4LSX - chains A and C; structure by X-ray diffraction, 3.30 A resolution.

== Chain A ==
Molecule: Protein BRASSINOSTEROID INSENSITIVE 1
From: Arabidopsis thaliana
Notes: fragment: receptor ectodomain/LRR-domain
Reference sequence: O22476 (BRI1_ARATH); residue numbers follow UniProt; this construct covers 29-788
Amino-acid sequence (774 residues; each row starts with the number of its first residue):
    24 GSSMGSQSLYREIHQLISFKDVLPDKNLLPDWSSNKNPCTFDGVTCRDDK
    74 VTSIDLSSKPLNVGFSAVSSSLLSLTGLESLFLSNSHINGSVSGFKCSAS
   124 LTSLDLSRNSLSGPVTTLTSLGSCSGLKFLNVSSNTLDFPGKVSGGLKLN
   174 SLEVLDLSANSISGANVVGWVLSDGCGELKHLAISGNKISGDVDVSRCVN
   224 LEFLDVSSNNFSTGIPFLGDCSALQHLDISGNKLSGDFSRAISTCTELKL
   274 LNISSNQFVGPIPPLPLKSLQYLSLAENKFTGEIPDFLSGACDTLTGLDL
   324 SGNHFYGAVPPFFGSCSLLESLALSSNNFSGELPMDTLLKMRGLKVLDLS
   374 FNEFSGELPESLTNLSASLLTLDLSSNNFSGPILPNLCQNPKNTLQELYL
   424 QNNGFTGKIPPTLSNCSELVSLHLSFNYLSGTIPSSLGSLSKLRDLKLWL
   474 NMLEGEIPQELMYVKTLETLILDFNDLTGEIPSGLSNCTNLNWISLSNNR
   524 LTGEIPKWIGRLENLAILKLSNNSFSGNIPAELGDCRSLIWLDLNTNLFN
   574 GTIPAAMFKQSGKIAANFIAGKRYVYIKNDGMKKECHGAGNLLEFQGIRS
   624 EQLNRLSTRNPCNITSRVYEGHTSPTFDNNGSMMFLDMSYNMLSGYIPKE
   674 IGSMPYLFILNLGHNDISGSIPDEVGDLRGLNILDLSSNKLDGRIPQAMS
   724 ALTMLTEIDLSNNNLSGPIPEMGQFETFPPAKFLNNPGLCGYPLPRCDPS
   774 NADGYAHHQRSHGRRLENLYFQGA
Disordered / not traced: 24-30, 771-797
Sequence notes: expression tag (24-28, 789-797); engineered mutation Glu643 (Gly in O22476)
Disulfides: Cys62-Cys69, Cys120-Cys147, Cys199-Cys221, Cys244-Cys268, Cys315-Cys339, Cys411-Cys439, Cys609-Cys635, Cys763-Cys770
Covalent attachments: N-acetylglucosamine (NAG) linked to Asn112, Asn154, Asn275, Asn573; glycan linked to Asn545
Small-molecule neighbours: Brassinolide (BLD): Ile540, Ile563, Trp564, Tyr597, Tyr599, Lys601, Leu615, Tyr642, His645, Thr646, Ser647, Pro648, Met657, Phe681, Ile682, Asn705, Ile706, Thr729
Curated features (UniProtKB/Swiss-Prot):
  - region (SERK1 binding): Arg640 to Tyr642, Thr726 to Thr729, Gly746 to Thr750
  - motif: Cys62 to Cys69 (Cys pair 1), Cys763 to Cys770 (Cys pair 2)
  - binding site (brassinolide): Tyr597, Tyr642, Ser647, Asn705
  - site (Interacts with SERK1): Asn705, Tyr765
  - glycosylation (N-linked (GlcNAc...) asparagine): Asn112, Asn154, Asn233, Asn275, Asn351, Asn387, Asn401, Asn438, Asn510, Asn545, Asn573, Asn636, Asn653, Asn737
  - mutagenesis: Cys69 (C69Y: In bri1-5; brassinosteroid-insensitive semi-dwarf mutant), Gly611 (G611E: In bri1-113; brassinosteroid-insensitive semi-dwarf mutant), Gly613 (G613S: In bri1-7; brassinosteroid-insensitive semi-dwarf mutant), Gly644 (G644D: In bri1-6; brassinosteroid-insensitive semi-dwarf mutant), Ser662 (S662F: In bri1-9; brassinosteroid-insensitive semi-dwarf mutant), Thr750 (T750I: In bri1-102; brassinosteroid-insensitive dwarf mutant)

== Chain C ==
Molecule: Somatic embryogenesis receptor kinase 1
From: Arabidopsis thaliana
Notes: fragment: co-receptor kinase ectodomain/LRR-domain
Reference sequence: Q94AG2 (SERK1_ARATH); residue numbers follow UniProt; this construct covers 24-213
Amino-acid sequence (203 residues; numbered 20 to 222; the number before each row is that of its first residue):
    20 GSSMASANLEGDALHTLRVTLVDPNNVLQSWDPTLVNPCTWFHVTCNNEN
    70 SVIRVDLGNAELSGHLVPELGVLKNLQYLELYSNNITGPIPSNLGNLTNL
   120 VSLDLYLNSFSGPIPESLGKLSKLRFLRLNNNSLTGSIPMSLTNITTLQV
   170 LDLSNNRLSGSVPDNGSFSLFTPISFANNLDLCGPVTSHPCPGSLENLYF
   220 QGA
Disordered / not traced: 20-26, 212-222
Sequence notes: expression tag (20-23, 214-222)
Disulfides: Cys58-Cys65, Cys202-Cys210
Covalent attachments: N-acetylglucosamine (NAG) linked to Asn104, Asn150
Small-molecule neighbours: Brassinolide (BLD): Trp60, Phe61, His62
Curated features (UniProtKB/Swiss-Prot):
  - region (Leucine-rich repeat receptor-like protein kinase binding): Thr59 to Asn78, Tyr97 to Ser102, Asp123 to Leu126, Phe145 to Arg147, Asp171 to Ser194
  - binding site (brassinolide): Phe61, His62
  - glycosylation (N-linked (GlcNAc...) asparagine): Asn104, Asn115, Asn150, Asn163, Asn184

== Interface between chain A and chain C ==
Residue-residue contacts (12; chain A residue first):
  Arg640(A) with Cys58(C); Cys65(C); Asn69(C), hydrogen bond
  Tyr642(A) with Thr59(C)
  Asn705(A) with His62(C)
  Thr726(A) with Gly77(C); Asn78(C), hydrogen bond
  Gln747(A) with Tyr101(C), hydrogen bond
  Glu749(A) with Tyr125(C), hydrogen bond; Arg147(C), salt bridge
  Thr750(A) with Arg73(C)
  Tyr765(A) with Phe145(C)
Interface residues without a listed pair, chain A (12 interface residues in all): Val641, Arg702, Thr729, Gly746
Interface residues without a listed pair, chain C (14 interface residues in all): Asn66, Glu80

== Overview ==
The interface between chain A and chain C involves 12 residues on one side and 14 on the other; the contacts
include 4 hydrogen bonds and 1 salt bridge. Among the polar pairs are Glu749(A)-Arg147(C), Arg640(A)-Asn69(C)
and Thr726(A)-Asn78(C).
Here chain A is Protein BRASSINOSTEROID INSENSITIVE 1 and chain C is Somatic embryogenesis receptor kinase 1,
both from Arabidopsis thaliana. Entry 4LSX (Plant steroid receptor ectodomain bound to brassinolide and SERK1
co-receptor ectodomain) was determined by X-ray diffraction, deposited together with 4LSA and 4LSC.
